5O4Y - chains B and D; structure by X-ray diffraction, 2.30 A resolution.

# Chain B
Protein: Programmed cell death 1 ligand 1
Source organism: Homo sapiens
UniProt: Q9NZQ7 (PD1L1_HUMAN); numbering as in UniProt (aligned over 18-132)
Sequence (118 residues; numbered 18 to 135; the number before each row is that of its first residue):
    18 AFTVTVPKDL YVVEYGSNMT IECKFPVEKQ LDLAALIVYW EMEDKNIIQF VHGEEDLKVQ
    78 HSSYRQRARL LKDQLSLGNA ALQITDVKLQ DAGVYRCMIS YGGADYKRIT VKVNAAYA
Cystine bridges: Cys-40/Cys-114
Differences from the reference sequence: expression tag (133-135)

# Chain D
Protein: Phe-maa-asn-pro-his-leu-ser-trp-ser-trp-9KK-9KK-arg-ccs-gly-NH2
Sequence (16 residues; numbered 1 to 16; the number before each row is that of its first residue):
     1 FANPHLSWSW XXRXGX
Glycans and other covalent adducts: covalent link Phe-1/CCS_14
Modified / non-standard residues: Ala-2 (N-methyl-L-alanine; MAA); 9KK (N-methyl norleucine) at position 11, 9KK (N-methyl norleucine) at position 12, CCS (carboxymethylated cysteine) at position 14, NH2 (amino group) at position 16

# Interface between chain B and chain D
Residue-residue contacts (25):
  Ile-54(B) / Phe-1(D)  hydrophobic
  Ile-54(B) / Ala-2(D)
  Ile-54(B) / Trp-8(D)  hydrophobic
  Tyr-56(B) / Trp-8(D)  hydrophobic
  Tyr-56(B) / Ser-9(D)  hydrogen bond (side chain-backbone)
  Tyr-56(B) / Trp-10(D)  hydrophobic
  Asn-63(B) / Ser-7(D)  hydrogen bond
  Asn-63(B) / Trp-8(D)  hydrogen bond (side chain-backbone)
  Gln-66(B) / Pro-4(D)
  Gln-66(B) / Leu-6(D)  hydrogen bond (side chain-backbone)
  Gln-66(B) / Ser-7(D)
  Gln-66(B) / Trp-8(D)  hydrogen bond (side chain-backbone)
  Val-68(B) / Ala-2(D)
  Val-68(B) / Pro-4(D)  hydrophobic
  Val-68(B) / Trp-8(D)  hydrophobic
  Glu-71(B) / Pro-4(D)
  Asp-73(B) / Pro-4(D)
  Asp-73(B) / His-5(D)
  Val-76(B) / His-5(D)
  Val-76(B) / Leu-6(D)
  Arg-113(B) / Trp-10(D)
  Met-115(B) / Trp-10(D)  hydrophobic
  Met-115(B) / 9KK_11(D)
  Met-115(B) / 9KK_12(D)
  Tyr-123(B) / Trp-10(D)  hydrophobic
Other interface residues (no listed pair), chain B (13 interface residues in all): Val-55, Phe-67
Other interface residues (no listed pair), chain D (12 interface residues in all): Asn-3
From the paper, about this interface:
  - interface residues, chain D: Trp-8(D)

# Overview
Chain B and chain D form an interface of 13 and 12 residues respectively, with 5 hydrogen bonds. Polar pairs
include Tyr-56(B)/Ser-9(D), Asn-63(B)/Ser-7(D) and Asn-63(B)/Trp-8(D). The paper reports the interface residue
Trp-8(D).
Here chain B is Programmed cell death 1 ligand 1 (Homo sapiens) and chain D is
Phe-maa-asn-pro-his-leu-ser-trp-ser-trp-9KK-9KK-arg-ccs-gly-NH2. Entry 5O4Y (Structure of human PD-L1 in
complex with inhibitor) was determined by X-ray diffraction (same publication as 5O45).
